7ML3 - chains 2 and 7 of the 10 polymer chains in the assembly; structure by electron microscopy, 7.60 A resolution (low resolution: residue-level contacts below are approximate; hydrogen-bond / salt-bridge calls are withheld).

[Chain 2]
Protein: RNA polymerase II transcription factor B subunit 2
Source organism: Saccharomyces cerevisiae
UniProtKB: A0A6A5Q2X3 (A0A6A5Q2X3_YEASX); residue numbers follow UniProt; this construct covers 1-513
Sequence (513 residues; each row starts with the number of its first residue):
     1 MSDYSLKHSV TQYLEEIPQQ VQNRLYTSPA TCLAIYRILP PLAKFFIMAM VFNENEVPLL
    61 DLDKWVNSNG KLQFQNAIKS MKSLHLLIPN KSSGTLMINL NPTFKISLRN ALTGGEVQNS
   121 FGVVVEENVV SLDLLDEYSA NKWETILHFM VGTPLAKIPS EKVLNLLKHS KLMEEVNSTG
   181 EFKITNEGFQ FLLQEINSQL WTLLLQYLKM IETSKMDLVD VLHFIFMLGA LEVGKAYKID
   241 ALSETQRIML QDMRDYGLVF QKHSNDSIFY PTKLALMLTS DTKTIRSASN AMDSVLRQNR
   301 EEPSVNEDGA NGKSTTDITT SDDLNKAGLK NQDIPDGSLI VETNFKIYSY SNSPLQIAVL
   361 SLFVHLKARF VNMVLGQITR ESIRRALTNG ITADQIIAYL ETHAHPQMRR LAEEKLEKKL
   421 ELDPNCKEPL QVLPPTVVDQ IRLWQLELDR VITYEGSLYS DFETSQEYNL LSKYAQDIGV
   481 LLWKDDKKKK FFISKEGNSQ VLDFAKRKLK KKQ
Not modelled in the structure: 1-6, 287-327, 508-513

[Chain 7]
Protein: General transcription and DNA repair factor IIH helicase subunit XPB
Source organism: Saccharomyces cerevisiae
Notes: EC 3.6.4.12
UniProtKB: Q00578 (RAD25_YEAST); numbering as in UniProt (aligned over 1-843)
Sequence (843 residues; row label = number of the first residue in the row):
     1 MTDVEGYQPK SKGKIFPDMG ESFFSSDEDS PATDAEIDEN YDDNRETSEG RGERDTGAMV
    61 TGLKKPRKKT KSSRHTAADS SMNQMDAKDK ALLQDTNSDI PADFVPDSVS GMFRSHDFSY
   121 LRLRPDHASR PLWISPSDGR IILESFSPLA EQAQDFLVTI AEPISRPSHI HEYKITAYSL
   181 YAAVSVGLET DDIISVLDRL SKVPVAESII NFIKGATISY GKVKLVIKHN RYFVETTQAD
   241 ILQMLLNDSV IGPLRIDSDH QVQPPEDVLQ QQLQQTAGKP ATNVNPNDVE AVFSAVIGGD
   301 NEREEEDDDI DAVHSFEIAN ESVEVVKKRC QEIDYPVLEE YDFRNDHRNP DLDIDLKPST
   361 QIRPYQEKSL SKMFGNGRAR SGIIVLPCGA GKTLVGITAA CTIKKSVIVL CTSSVSVMQW
   421 RQQFLQWCTL QPENCAVFTS DNKEMFQTES GLVVSTYSMV ANTRNRSHDS QKVMDFLTGR
   481 EWGFIILDEV HVVPAAMFRR VVSTIAAHAK LGLTATLVRE DDKIGDLNFL IGPKLYEANW
   541 MELSQKGHIA NVQCAEVWCP MTAEFYQEYL RETARKRMLL YIMNPTKFQA CQFLIQYHER
   601 RGDKIIVFSD NVYALQEYAL KMGKPFIYGS TPQQERMNIL QNFQYNDQIN TIFLSKVGDT
   661 SIDLPEATCL IQISSHYGSR RQEAQRLGRI LRAKRRNDEG FNAFFYSLVS KDTQEMYYST
   721 KRQAFLVDQG YAFKVITHLH GMENIPNLAY ASPRERRELL QEVLLKNEEA AGIEVGDDAD
   781 NSVGRGSNGH KRFKSKAVRG EGSLSGLAGG EDMAYMEYST NKNKELKEHH PLIRKMYYKN
   841 LKK
Not modelled in the structure: 1-100, 220-337, 767-843
Swiss-Prot annotation at these positions:
  - motif: Lys-64 to His-75 (Nuclear localization signal), Asp-488 to His-491 (DEAH box)
  - binding site (ATP): Leu-386 to Thr-393
  - modified residue: Ser-752 (Phosphoserine)
  - natural variant: Trp-427 (W427L: In suppressor mutant)
  - mutagenesis: Lys-392 (K392R: Lethal in vivo. Defective in translation in vitro), Glu-489 (E489Q: Loss of DNA translocase function of TFHII), Val-798 to Lys-843 (Increased UV sensitivity)

[How chain 2 and chain 7 interact]
Contacting residue pairs (8; chain 2 residue first):
  Tyr-350(2) / Trp-133(7)
  Phe-370(2) / Phe-118(7)
  Val-371(2) / Asp-117(7)
  Val-371(2) / Phe-118(7)
  Val-371(2) / Arg-122(7)
  Val-371(2) / Leu-123(7)
  Glu-414(2) / Ser-168(7)
  Glu-414(2) / His-169(7)
Other interface residues (no listed pair), chain 7 (10 interface residues in all): His-116, Arg-124, Ile-142

[Summary]
4 residues of chain 2 and 10 residues of chain 7 are in contact. UniProt lists 8 ATP-binding residues and 4
mutagenesis sites on chain 7.
Chain 2 is RNA polymerase II transcription factor B subunit 2 and chain 7 is General transcription and DNA
repair factor IIH helicase subunit XPB, both from Saccharomyces cerevisiae; the structure, General
transcription factor TFIIH (weak binding), was determined by electron microscopy together with 7MEI, 7MK9,
7MKA, 7ML0, 7ML1, 7ML2 and 7ML4 from the same study.
